1EPN - chain E; structure by X-ray diffraction, 1.60 A resolution.

== Chain E ==
Protein: Endothiapepsin
Organism: Cryphonectria parasitica
Notes: EC 3.4.23.22
UniProtKB: P11838 (CARP_CRYPA); the construct lacks a stretch of the UniProt sequence and is renumbered around it, so the offset changes along the chain: -2 to 63 = UniProt 90-155; 64-80 = UniProt 157-173; 81-134 = UniProt 175-228; 135-159 = UniProt 230-254; 8 more segments
Sequence (330 residues; row label = number of the first residue in the row; note: 9 numbers in that range are skipped by the numbering (no residue carries them; nothing is unmodelled there); a row labelled like 282A-282B holds insertion residues (282A, then the next letters in order); numbers below 1 keep their minus sign (Ser-2 is residue -2)):
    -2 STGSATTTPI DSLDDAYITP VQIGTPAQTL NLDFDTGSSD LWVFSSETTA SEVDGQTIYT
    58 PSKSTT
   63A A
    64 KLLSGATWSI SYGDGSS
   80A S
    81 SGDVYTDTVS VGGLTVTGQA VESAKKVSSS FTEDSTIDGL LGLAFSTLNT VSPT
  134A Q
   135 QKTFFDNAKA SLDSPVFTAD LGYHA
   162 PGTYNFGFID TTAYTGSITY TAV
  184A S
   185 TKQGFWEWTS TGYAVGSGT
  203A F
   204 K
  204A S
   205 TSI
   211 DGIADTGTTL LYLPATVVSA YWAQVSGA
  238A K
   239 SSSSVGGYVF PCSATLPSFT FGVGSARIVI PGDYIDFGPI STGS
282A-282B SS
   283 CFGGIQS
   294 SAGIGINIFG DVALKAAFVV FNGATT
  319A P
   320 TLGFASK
Curated features (UniProtKB/Swiss-Prot):
  - active site: Asp32, Ser194
Disulfides: Cys250-Cys283
Small-molecule neighbours: cp-80,794 (2ZS; N-(morpholin-4-ylcarbonyl)-L-phenylalanyl-N-[(1R,2S)-1-(cyclohexylmethyl)-2-hydroxy-3-(1-methylethoxy)-3-oxopropyl]-S-methyl-L-cysteinamide): Ile7, Asp12, Ala13, Asp30, Asp32, Gly34, Tyr75, Gly76, Asp77, Ser79, Phe111, Asp114, Ile117, Leu120, Phe189, Ile213, Asp215, Gly217, Thr218, Thr219, Leu220, Tyr222, Phe275, Phe284, Ile297, Ile301
From the paper describing this entry:
  - binding site for cp-80,794: Asp32

== In short ==
Chain E binds cp-80,794. UniProt lists active-site residues Asp32 and Ser194. From the paper: a binding site
for cp-80,794 at Asp32.
Chain E is Endothiapepsin (Cryphonectria parasitica); the structure, A structural comparison of 21 inhibitor
complexes of the aspartic proteinase from endothia parasitica, was determined by X-ray diffraction (same
publication as 1EPL, 1EPM and 1EPR).
